Entry 3SFV (X-ray diffraction, 1.73 A resolution); this record covers chains A and B.

[Chain A]
Molecule: Ras-related protein Rab-1A
Source organism: Homo sapiens
Reference sequence: P62820 (RAB1A_HUMAN); residue numbers follow UniProt; this construct covers 1-176
Chain sequence (181 residues; each row starts with the number of its first residue; numbers below 1 keep their minus sign (Gly-4 is residue -4)):
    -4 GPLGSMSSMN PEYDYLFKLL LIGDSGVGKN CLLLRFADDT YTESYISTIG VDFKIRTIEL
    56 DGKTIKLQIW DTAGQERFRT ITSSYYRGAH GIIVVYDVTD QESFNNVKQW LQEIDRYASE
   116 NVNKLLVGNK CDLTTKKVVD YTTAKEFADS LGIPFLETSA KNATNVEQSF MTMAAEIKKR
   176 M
Not modelled in the structure: -4 to -3
Sequence notes: expression tag (-4 to 0); engineered mutation Asn25 (Ser in P62820)
Ligand contacts: GDP (guanosine-5'-diphosphate): Asp19, Ser20, Gly21, Val22, Gly23, Lys24, Asn25, Cys26, Tyr36, Thr37, Glu38, Ser39, Tyr40, Asp66, Asn124, Lys125, Asp127, Leu128, Ser154, Ala155, Lys156
From the paper describing this entry:
  - contacts within the chain: Gln70-Arg72 (hydrogen bond)
  - post-translational modification sites: Tyr80 (citing earlier work)
  - conformationally variable residues (loop rearrangement, order/disorder transition): Asp33 to Phe48, Trp65 to Gly83
  - mutagenesis - S25N (Kd 7.6 nM), Q70L (Kd 7.5 nM): unchanged binding to LidA protein, substrate of the Dot/Icm system (chain B)

[Chain B]
Molecule: LidA protein, substrate of the Dot/Icm system
Source organism: Legionella pneumophila
Notes: fragment: Coiled-coil domain
Reference sequence: A5IFX1 (A5IFX1_LEGPC); residues 224-559 here = UniProt positions 224-559
Chain sequence (344 residues; row label = number of the first residue in the row):
   224 KKLDKLERQG KDLEDKYKTY EENLEGFEKL LTDSEELSLS EINEKMKAFS KDSEKLTQLM
   284 EKHKGDEKTV QSLQREHHDI KAKLANLQVL HDAHTGKKSY VNEKGNPVSS LKDAHLAINK
   344 DQEVVEHKGQ FYLLQKGQWD AIKNDPAALE KAQKDYSQSK HDLATIKMEA LIHKLSLEME
   404 KQLETINDLI MSTDPKENEE ATKLLHKHNG LNLKLANLQD MLAVHRKEKS FFNEKGEKVT
   464 SLNDAHYVIG KDQQLFNLGG KFYPIHKEQK ILEKDGKFYL LKQGEDWESI KDSPEKQKKA
   524 EHDFHKLQYE TPMTVKKLVH HNKGLETTIH KERIEELEHH HHHH
Not modelled in the structure: 224, 567
Sequence notes: expression tag (560-567)

[How chain A and chain B interact]
Pairs across the interface (81):
  Leu-2(A) with Asp417(B)
  Asn5(A) with Thr416(B); Asp417(B); Pro418(B)
  Pro6(A) with Thr416(B)
  Glu7(A) with Thr416(B)
  Tyr8(A) with Met414(B), hydrogen bond (side chain-backbone)
  Leu11(A) with Met414(B), hydrophobic
  Ser20(A) with Tyr532(B)
  Gly21(A) with Tyr532(B)
  Asp33(A) with Lys228(B), hydrogen bond (backbone-side chain)
  Tyr36(A) with Arg556(B), hydrogen bond (backbone-side chain)
  Thr37(A) with Arg556(B)
  Ser39(A) with Ile552(B)
  Tyr40(A) with Gln531(B); Tyr532(B), hydrophobic; Leu548(B)
  Ile41(A) with Asn545(B); Leu548(B), hydrophobic; Glu549(B); Ile552(B), hydrophobic
  Ser42(A) with Asn545(B), hydrogen bond (backbone-side chain)
  Ile44(A) with Tyr243(B); Asn432(B); Asn435(B), hydrogen bond (backbone-side chain); Leu436(B), hydrophobic; Leu541(B), hydrophobic
  Gly45(A) with Asn432(B); Asn435(B)
  Val46(A) with Asn432(B), hydrogen bond (backbone-side chain)
  Asp47(A) with Leu428(B)
  Phe48(A) with Ile413(B), hydrophobic; Ala424(B), hydrophobic; Thr425(B); Leu428(B), hydrophobic
  Ile50(A) with Ile413(B), hydrophobic
  Lys61(A) with Ile413(B), hydrogen bond (side chain-backbone); Ser415(B), hydrogen bond (side chain-backbone); Asn421(B), hydrogen bond
  Gln63(A) with Asn410(B), hydrogen bond; Ile413(B)
  Trp65(A) with Ile409(B), hydrophobic
  Gln70(A) with Glu533(B), hydrogen bond; Thr534(B), hydrogen bond (side chain-backbone)
  Arg72(A) with Ala439(B); Gln442(B); Asp443(B), salt bridge; Val471(B); Thr534(B); Met536(B), hydrogen bond (side chain-backbone); Thr537(B); Val538(B)
  Phe73(A) with Asn435(B), hydrogen bond (backbone-side chain); Ala439(B), hydrophobic; Leu541(B), hydrophobic
  Thr75(A) with Ile395(B); Ser399(B); Leu438(B); Gln442(B), hydrogen bond
  Ile76(A) with Ser399(B); His431(B)
  Ser79(A) with Glu403(B)
  Tyr80(A) with Leu406(B), hydrophobic; His431(B), hydrogen bond
  Arg82(A) with Glu407(B), salt bridge
  Thr94(A) with His525(B)
  Asp95(A) with His525(B), salt bridge; Lys529(B), salt bridge
  Gln104(A) with Ser295(B), hydrogen bond
  Gln107(A) with Thr292(B); Ser295(B), hydrogen bond; Leu296(B)
  Asp110(A) with Lys278(B); Lys285(B), salt bridge
  Arg111(A) with Asp275(B), salt bridge; Lys278(B); Leu279(B); Glu299(B), salt bridge; Ile303(B)
  Tyr112(A) with Asp275(B)
  Lys125(A) with Tyr532(B)
Interface residues without a listed pair, chain A (42 interface residues in all): Thr35, Glu97
Interface residues without a listed pair, chain B (54 interface residues in all): Leu282, Met402
Interface features reported in the paper:
  - specific contacts: Tyr8(A)-Met414(B) (hydrogen bond), Gly21(A)-Tyr532(B) (hydrophobic contact), Tyr40(A)-Tyr532(B) (hydrophobic contact), Ile41(A)-Leu548(B) (hydrophobic contact), Ile41(A)-Glu549(B) (hydrophobic contact), Ile44(A)-Leu541(B), Val46(A)-Asn432(B) (backbone contact), Lys61(A)-Asn421(B) (hydrogen bond), Lys61(A)-Ile413(B) (hydrogen bond), Lys61(A)-Ser415(B) (hydrogen bond), Gln63(A)-Asn410(B) (hydrogen bond), Gln70(A)-Thr534(B) (hydrogen bond), Gln70(A)-Glu533(B) (hydrogen bond), Arg72(A)-Asp443(B) (salt bridge), Arg72(A)-Met536(B) (hydrogen bond), Phe73(A)-Asn435(B) (backbone contact), Tyr80(A)-His431(B) (hydrogen bond), Tyr80(A)-Leu406(B) (hydrophobic contact)
  - interface residues, chain A: Asp33(A), Ile44(A), Val46(A), Phe48(A), Trp65(A), Phe73(A)
  - interface residues, chain B: Tyr243(B), Asn432(B), Asn435(B), Leu436(B), Ala439(B), Val538(B), Leu541(B)

[Summary]
The interface between chain A and chain B involves 42 residues on one side and 54 on the other; the contacts
include 18 hydrogen bonds and 7 salt bridges. Among the polar pairs are Arg72(A)-Asp443(B), Arg82(A)-Glu407(B)
and Asp95(A)-His525(B). The paper describes hydrogen bonds between Tyr8(A) and Met414(B), Lys61(A) and
Asn421(B) and Lys61(A) and Ile413(B) among others; hydrophobic contacts between Gly21(A) and Tyr532(B),
Tyr40(A) and Tyr532(B) and Ile41(A) and Leu548(B) among others; a contact between Ile44(A) and Leu541(B). The
paper reports that S25N and Q70L of chain A leave binding to LidA protein, substrate of the Dot/Icm system
(chain B) unchanged; interface residues Asp33(A), Ile44(A) and Tyr243(B) among others.
Here chain A is Ras-related protein Rab-1A (Homo sapiens) and chain B is LidA protein, substrate of the
Dot/Icm system (Legionella pneumophila). Entry 3SFV (Crystal structure of the GDP-bound Rab1a S25N mutant in
complex with the coiled-coil domain of LidA ...) was determined by X-ray diffraction together with 3TKL from
the same study.
